PDB entry 7V2O | electron microscopy, 3.50 A resolution | chains A and H of the 22 polymer chains in the assembly

== Chain A ==
Molecule: 16s ribosomal RNA
From: Thermus thermophilus HB8
Sequence (1522 nucleotides; row label = number of the first residue in the row):
     1 UUUGUUGGAG AGUUUGAUCC UGGCUCAGGG UGAACGCUGG CGGCGUGCCU AAGACAUGCA
    61 AGUCGUGCGG GCCGCGGGGU UUUACUCCGU GGUCAGCGGC GGACGGGUGA GUAACGCGUG
   121 GGUGACCUAC CCGGAAGAGG GGGACAACCC GGGGAAACUC GGGCUAAUCC CCCAUGUGGA
   181 CCCGCCCCUU GGGGUGUGUC CAAAGGGCUU UGCCCGCUUC CGGAUGGGCC CGCGUCCCAU
   241 CAGCUAGUUG GUGGGGUAAU GGCCCACCAA GGCGACGACG GGUAGCCGGU CUGAGAGGAU
   301 GGCCGGCCAC AGGGGCACUG AGACACGGGC CCCACUCCUA CGGGAGGCAG CAGUUAGGAA
   361 UCUUCCGCAA UGGGCGCAAG CCUGACGGAG CGACGCCGCU UGGAGGAAGA AGCCCUUCGG
   421 GGUGUAAACU CCUGAACCCG GGACGAAACC CCCGACGAGG GGACUGACGG UACCGGGGUA
   481 AUAGCGCCGG CCAACUCCGU GCCAGCAGCC GCGGUAAUAC GGAGGGCGCG AGCGUUACCC
   541 GGAUUCACUG GGCGUAAAGG GCGUGUAGGC GGCCUGGGGC GUCCCAUGUG AAAGACCACG
   601 GCUCAACCGU GGGGGAGCGU GGGAUACGCU CAGGCUAGAC GGUGGGAGAG GGUGGUGGAA
   661 UUCCCGGAGU AGCGGUGAAA UGCGCAGAUA CCGGGAGGAA CGCCGAUGGC GAAGGCAGCC
   721 ACCUGGUCCA CCCGUGACGC UGAGGCGCGA AAGCGUGGGG AGCAAACCGG AUUAGAUACC
   781 CGGGUAGUCC ACGCCCUAAA CGAUGCGCGC UAGGUCUCUG GGUCUCCUGG GGGCCGAAGC
   841 UAACGCGUUA AGCGCGCCGC CUGGGGAGUA CGGCCGCAAG GCUGAAACUC AAAGGAAUUG
   901 ACGGGGGCCC GCACAAGCGG UGGAGCAUGU GGUUUAAUUC GAAGCAACGC GAAGAACCUU
   961 ACCAGGCCUU GACAUGCUAG GGAACCCGGG UGAAAGCCUG GGGUGCCCCG CGAGGGGAGC
  1021 CCUAGCACAG GUGCUGCAUG GCCGUCGUCA GCUCGUGCCG UGAGGUGUUG GGUUAAGUCC
  1081 CGCAACGAGC GCAACCCCCG CCGUUAGUUG CCAGCGGUUC GGCCGGGCAC UCUAACGGGA
  1141 CUGCCCGCGA AAGCGGGAGG AAGGAGGGGA CGACGUCUGG UCAGCAUGGC CCUUACGGCC
  1201 UGGGCGACAC ACGUGCUACA AUGCCCACUA CAAAGCGAUG CCACCCGGCA ACGGGGAGCU
  1261 AAUCGCAAAA AGGUGGGCCC AGUUCGGAUU GGGGUCUGCA ACCCGACCCC AUGAAGCCGG
  1321 AAUCGCUAGU AAUCGCGGAU CAGCCAUGCC GCGGUGAAUA CGUUCCCGGG CCUUGUACAC
  1381 ACCGCCCGUC ACGCCAUGGG AGCGGGCUCU ACCCGAAGUC GCCGGGAGCC UACGGGCAGG
  1441 CGCCGAGGGU AGGGCCCGUG ACUGGGGCGA AGUCGUAACA AGGUAGCUGU ACCGGAAGGU
  1501 GCGGCUGGAU CACCUCCUUU CU
Disordered / not traced: 1-4, 775-778, 1381-1386, 1477-1484, 1510-1522
Reported in the primary citation:
  - mutagenesis - A901G: decreased catalytic activity

== Chain H ==
Name: 30S ribosomal protein S8
From: Thermus thermophilus HB8
Reference sequence: P0DOY9 (RS8_THET8); residues 1-138 here = UniProt positions 1-138
Chain sequence (138 residues; each row starts with the number of its first residue):
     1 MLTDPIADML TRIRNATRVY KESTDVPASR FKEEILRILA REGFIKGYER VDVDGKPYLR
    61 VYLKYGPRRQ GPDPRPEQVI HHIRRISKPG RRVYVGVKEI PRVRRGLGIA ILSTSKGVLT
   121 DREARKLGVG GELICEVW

== Interface between chain A and chain H ==
Residue-residue contacts (66; chain A residue first):
  U5(A) / Arg-105(H)  hydrogen bond to the base
  C548(A) / Arg-91(H)  hydrogen bond to the sugar
  C570(A) / Pro-89(H)  phosphate contact
  C570(A) / Gly-90(H)  sugar contact
  G571(A) / Met-1(H)  sugar contact
  G571(A) / Leu-2(H)  sugar contact
  G571(A) / Thr-3(H)  sugar contact
  G571(A) / Pro-89(H)  phosphate contact
  G571(A) / Arg-92(H)  salt bridge to the phosphate
  C573(A) / Pro-5(H)  phosphate contact
  C574(A) / Ser-29(H)  phosphate contact
  C574(A) / Arg-30(H)  hydrogen bond to the phosphate
  U575(A) / Arg-30(H)  salt bridge to the phosphate
  G581(A) / Tyr-94(H)  hydrogen bond to the base
  U582(A) / Tyr-94(H)  sugar contact
  C583(A) / Val-95(H)  sugar contact
  C583(A) / Gly-96(H)  phosphate contact
  C583(A) / Val-129(H)  sugar contact
  C583(A) / Gly-130(H)  hydrogen bond to the sugar
  C584(A) / Gly-96(H)  phosphate contact
  C584(A) / Val-97(H)  hydrogen bond to the phosphate
  C584(A) / Gly-128(H)  sugar contact
  G615(A) / Lys-98(H)  salt bridge to the phosphate
  A624(A) / Ser-115(H)  hydrogen bond to the sugar
  U625(A) / Ser-115(H)  sugar contact
  A626(A) / Phe-31(H)  sugar contact
  A626(A) / Ser-113(H)  hydrogen bond to the base
  A626(A) / Thr-114(H)  base contact
  A626(A) / Ser-115(H)  base contact
  C627(A) / Phe-31(H)  sugar contact
  C627(A) / Ser-113(H)  hydrogen bond to the sugar
  C627(A) / Glu-132(H)  hydrogen bond to the sugar
  G628(A) / Arg-92(H)  sugar contact
  U636(A) / Lys-56(H)  phosphate contact
  A637(A) / Lys-56(H)  salt bridge to the phosphate
  A637(A) / Pro-57(H)  base contact
  G739(A) / Met-1(H)  base contact
  G807(A) / Met-1(H)  hydrogen bond to the sugar
  C808(A) / Met-1(H)  hydrogen bond to the sugar
  C808(A) / Leu-2(H)  sugar contact
  G809(A) / Leu-2(H)  sugar contact
  G809(A) / Asp-8(H)  hydrogen bond to the sugar
  G809(A) / Thr-11(H)  base contact
  G809(A) / Arg-12(H)  hydrogen bond to the sugar
  G809(A) / Asn-15(H)  base contact
  C810(A) / Arg-12(H)  sugar contact
  C810(A) / Asn-15(H)  hydrogen bond to the base
  U811(A) / Val-19(H)  sugar contact
  A812(A) / Lys-21(H)  salt bridge to the phosphate
  A838(A) / Arg-18(H)  sugar contact
  A838(A) / Arg-75(H)  hydrogen bond to the phosphate
  G839(A) / Arg-75(H)  salt bridge to the phosphate
  G852(A) / Asn-15(H)  base contact
  C853(A) / Thr-11(H)  base contact
  C853(A) / Arg-14(H)  hydrogen bond to the sugar
  C853(A) / Asn-15(H)  hydrogen bond to the sugar
  C853(A) / Arg-18(H)  sugar contact
  G854(A) / Ala-7(H)  sugar contact
  G854(A) / Thr-11(H)  hydrogen bond to the sugar
  G854(A) / Arg-14(H)  hydrogen bond to the phosphate
  C855(A) / Thr-3(H)  hydrogen bond to the sugar
  C855(A) / Asp-4(H)  sugar contact
  C855(A) / Lys-88(H)  salt bridge to the phosphate
  G856(A) / Thr-3(H)  sugar contact
  G856(A) / Lys-88(H)  phosphate contact
  G856(A) / Pro-89(H)  phosphate contact
Also at the interface, not in a pair above, chain A (39 interface residues in all): G572, A616, G638, C740, A837, C857
Also at the interface, not in a pair above, chain H (43 interface residues in all): Ala-28, Arg-102, Gly-117, Val-118, Gly-131

== Summary ==
The interface between chain A and chain H involves 39 residues on one side and 43 on the other; the contacts
include 21 hydrogen bonds and 7 salt bridges. Among the polar pairs are U5(A)/Arg-105(H), G581(A)/Tyr-94(H)
and A626(A)/Ser-113(H). From the paper: A901G of chain A reduces catalytic activity.
Here chain A is 16s ribosomal RNA and chain H is 30S ribosomal protein S8, both from Thermus thermophilus HB8.
Entry 7V2O (T.thermophilus 30S ribosome with KsgA, class K4) was determined by electron microscopy together
with 7V2L, 7V2M, 7V2N, 7V2P and 7V2Q from the same study.
